5EP2 - chain A; structure by X-ray diffraction, 1.42 A resolution.

[Chain A]
Molecule: Putative repressor protein luxO
From: Photobacterium angustum
Notes: fragment: AAA+ catalytic domain
Reference sequence: Q1ZS18 (Q1ZS18_PHOAS); residue numbers follow UniProt; this construct covers 141-387
Sequence (256 residues; each row starts with the number of its first residue):
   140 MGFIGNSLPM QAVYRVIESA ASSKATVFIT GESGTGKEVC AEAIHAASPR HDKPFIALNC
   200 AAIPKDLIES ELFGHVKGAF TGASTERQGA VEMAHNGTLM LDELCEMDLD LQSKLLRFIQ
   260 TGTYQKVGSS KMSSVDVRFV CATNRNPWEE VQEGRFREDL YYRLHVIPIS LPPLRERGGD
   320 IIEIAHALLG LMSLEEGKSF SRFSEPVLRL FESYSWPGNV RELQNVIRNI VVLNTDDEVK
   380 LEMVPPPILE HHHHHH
Disordered / not traced: 140, 393-395
Sequence notes: initiating methionine (140); expression tag (388-395)
Ligand contacts: AZU (2,2-dimethylpropyl 2-[[3,5-bis(oxidanylidene)-2H-1,2,4-triazin-6-yl]sulfanyl]ethanoate): Gly141, Phe142, Ile143, Thr174, Gly175, Val178, Arg316, Ile323, Ala326, Leu327, Leu330, Val359, Gln363
What the authors report for this chain:
  - binding site for AZU: Arg316, Gln363

[Summary]
Chain A binds compound AZU. The paper reports a binding site for AZU at Arg316 and Gln363.
Chain A is Putative repressor protein luxO (Photobacterium angustum); the structure, Quorum-Sensing Signal
Integrator LuxO - Catalytic Domain in Complex with AzaU Inhibitor, was determined by X-ray diffraction (same
publication as 5EP0, 5EP1, 5EP3 and 5EP4).
